Entry 1BWR (X-ray diffraction, 2.40 A resolution); this record covers chain A.

# Chain A
Protein: Platelet-activating factor acetylhydrolase
Source organism: Bos taurus
Notes: EC 3.1.1.47
Reference sequence: Q29460 (PA1B3_BOVIN); residues 1-232 here = UniProt positions 1-232
Amino-acid sequence (233 residues; numbered 1 to 233; the number before each row is that of its first residue):
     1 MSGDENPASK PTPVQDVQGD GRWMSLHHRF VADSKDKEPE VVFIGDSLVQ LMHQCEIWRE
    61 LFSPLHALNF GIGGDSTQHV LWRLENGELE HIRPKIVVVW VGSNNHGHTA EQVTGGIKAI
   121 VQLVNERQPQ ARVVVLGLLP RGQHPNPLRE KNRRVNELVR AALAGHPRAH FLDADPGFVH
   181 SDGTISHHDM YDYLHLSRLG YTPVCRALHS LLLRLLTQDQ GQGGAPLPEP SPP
Unresolved in the structure: 1-4, 217-233
Construct notes: engineered mutation S103 (Thr in Q29460)
UniProt features mapped onto this chain:
  - active site: S47, D192, H195
  - modified residue: S2 (N-acetylserine)

# Overview
From UniProt: 3 active-site residues.
Chain A is Platelet-activating factor acetylhydrolase (Bos taurus); the structure, Probing the substrate
specificity of the intracellular brain platelet-activating factor acetylhydrolase, was determined by X-ray
diffraction together with 1BWP and 1BWQ from the same study.
